Entry 7YJK (electron microscopy, 3.20 A resolution); this record covers chains B and C of the 8 polymer chains in the assembly.

[Chain B]
Molecule: Long chain base biosynthesis protein 2a
From: Arabidopsis thaliana
Notes: EC 2.3.1.50
Reference sequence: Q9LSZ9 (LCB2A_ARATH); numbering as in UniProt (aligned over 1-489)
Chain sequence (489 residues; numbered 1 to 489; the number before each row is that of its first residue):
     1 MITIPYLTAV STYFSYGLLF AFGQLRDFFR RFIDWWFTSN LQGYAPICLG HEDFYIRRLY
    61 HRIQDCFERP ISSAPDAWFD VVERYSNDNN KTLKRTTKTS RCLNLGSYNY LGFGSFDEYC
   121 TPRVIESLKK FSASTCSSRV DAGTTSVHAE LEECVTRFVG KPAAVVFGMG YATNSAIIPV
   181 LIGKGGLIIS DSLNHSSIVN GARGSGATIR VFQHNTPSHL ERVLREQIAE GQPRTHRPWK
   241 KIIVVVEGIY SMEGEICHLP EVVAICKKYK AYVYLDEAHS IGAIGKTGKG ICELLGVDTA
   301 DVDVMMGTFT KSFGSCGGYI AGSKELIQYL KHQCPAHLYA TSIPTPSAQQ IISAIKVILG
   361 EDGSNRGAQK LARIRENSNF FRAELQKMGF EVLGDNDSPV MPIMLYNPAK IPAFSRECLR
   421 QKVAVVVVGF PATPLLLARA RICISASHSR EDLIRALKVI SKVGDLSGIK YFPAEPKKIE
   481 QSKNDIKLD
Not modelled in the structure: 37-41, 476-489
Modified residues: Lys311 ((2S)-2-amino-6-[[3-hydroxy-2-methyl-5-(phosphonooxymethyl)pyridin-4-yl]methylideneamino]hexanoic acid; LLP)
Residues lining bound ligands: Z1T (N-[(2S,3R,4E)-1,3-dihydroxyoctadec-4-en-2-yl]tetracosanamide): Tyr13, Phe14, Tyr16, Gly17, Phe20, Ala21, Tyr55, Leu435
UniProt features mapped onto this chain:
  - modified residue: Lys311 (N6-(pyridoxal phosphate)lysine)
From the paper describing this entry:
  - binding site for Z1T: Tyr55

[Chain C]
Molecule: Transmembrane protein, putative (DUF3317)
From: Arabidopsis thaliana
Reference sequence: A8MSB8 (A8MSB8_ARATH); numbering as in UniProt (aligned over 1-56)
Chain sequence (77 residues; row label = number of the first residue in the row; numbers below 1 keep their minus sign (Met-20 is residue -20)):
   -20 MADYKDDDDK SGPDEVDASG RMNWVQRKIY LYNVTFGLYM LDWWERYLFN SLVVVLMWFV
    40 LYNGTRYFSE LFQRHLT
Not modelled in the structure: -20 to 0, 48-56
Sequence notes: initiating methionine (-20); expression tag (-19 to 0)

[Chain B / chain C interface]
Contacting residue pairs (24):
  Ser11(B) with Thr14(C)
  Phe14(B) with Phe15(C), hydrophobic
  Ser15(B) with Thr14(C), hydrogen bond (side chain-backbone); Phe15(C); Gly16(C)
  Leu18(B) with Leu20(C), hydrophobic; Phe28(C), hydrophobic
  Leu19(B) with Leu20(C), hydrophobic
  Phe22(B) with Glu24(C)
  Arg26(B) with Asp21(C), salt bridge; Trp23(C); Glu24(C), salt bridge
  Arg62(B) with Met19(C); Leu20(C); Glu24(C), salt bridge
  Ile63(B) with Met19(C), hydrophobic
  Asn407(B) with Thr14(C)
  Pro408(B) with Met19(C)
  Ala409(B) with Val13(C); Gly16(C); Met19(C), hydrophobic
  Ala413(B) with Tyr9(C)
  Arg416(B) with Tyr18(C)
  Leu466(B) with Leu10(C)
Also at the interface, not in a pair above, chain B (19 interface residues in all): Leu59, Lys410, Pro412, Glu417
Also at the interface, not in a pair above, chain C (14 interface residues in all): Leu17

[In short]
19 residues of chain B face 14 of chain C across their interface; the contacts include 1 hydrogen bond and 3
salt bridges. Among the polar pairs are Arg26(B)-Asp21(C), Arg26(B)-Glu24(C) and Arg62(B)-Glu24(C). Chain B
binds compound Z1T. From the paper: a binding site for Z1T at Tyr55(B).
Here chain B is Long chain base biosynthesis protein 2a and chain C is Transmembrane protein, putative
(DUF3317), both from Arabidopsis thaliana. Entry 7YJK (Cryo-EM structure of the dimeric atSPT-ORM1 complex)
was determined by electron microscopy, deposited together with 7YJM, 7YJN and 7YJO.
